Entry 4KBF (X-ray diffraction, 1.90 A resolution); this record covers chain A.

# Chain A
Molecule: Heat resistant RNA dependent ATPase
From: Thermus thermophilus
Notes: fragment: helicase core
UniProtKB: Q72GF3 (Q72GF3_THET2); residues 1-365 here correspond to UniProt positions 8-372 (UniProt number = residue number + 7)
Chain sequence (365 residues; row label = number of the first residue in the row):
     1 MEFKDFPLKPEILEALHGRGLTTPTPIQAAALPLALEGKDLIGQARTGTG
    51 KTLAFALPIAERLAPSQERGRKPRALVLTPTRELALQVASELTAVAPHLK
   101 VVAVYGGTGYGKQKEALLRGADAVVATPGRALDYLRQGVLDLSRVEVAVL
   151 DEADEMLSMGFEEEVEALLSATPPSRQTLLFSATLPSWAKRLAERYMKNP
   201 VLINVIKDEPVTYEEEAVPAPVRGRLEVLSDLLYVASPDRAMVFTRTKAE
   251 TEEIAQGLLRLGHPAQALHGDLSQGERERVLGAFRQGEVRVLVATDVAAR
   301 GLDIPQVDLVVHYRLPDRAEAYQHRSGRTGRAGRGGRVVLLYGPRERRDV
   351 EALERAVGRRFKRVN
Metal / ion sites: Na+ site 1: Lys4, Phe6; Na+ site 2: Thr47, Pro210, Thr212
Residues lining bound ligands: adenosine monophosphate (AMP): Phe3, Arg19, Leu21, Thr23, Pro24, Thr25, Gln28, Thr47, Gly48, Thr49, Gly50, Lys51, Thr52, Leu53, Glu91

# Overview
Ligands of chain A: adenosine monophosphate. Lys4 and Phe6 form the Na+ site 1. Thr47, Pro210 and Thr212
coordinate Na+ site 2.
Chain A is Heat resistant RNA dependent ATPase (Thermus thermophilus); the structure, two different open
conformations of the helicase core of the RNA helicase Hera, was determined by X-ray diffraction, deposited
together with 4KBG.
